PDB entry 2I4U | X-ray diffraction, 1.50 A resolution | chains A and B

== Chain A ==
Molecule: Protease
Source organism: Human immunodeficiency virus 1
Notes: EC 3.4.23.16
UniProt: P03368 (POL_HV1PV); residues 1-99 here correspond to UniProt positions 500-598 (UniProt number = residue number + 499)
Amino-acid sequence (99 residues; numbered 1 to 99; the number before each row is that of its first residue):
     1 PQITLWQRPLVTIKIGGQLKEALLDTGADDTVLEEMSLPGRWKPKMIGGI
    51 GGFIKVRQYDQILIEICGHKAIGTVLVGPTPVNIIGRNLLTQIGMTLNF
Differences from the reference sequence: conflict Met-95 (Cys594 in P03368)
Small-molecule neighbours: DJR ((3r,3as,6ar)-hexahydrofuro[2,3-b]furan-3-yl [(1S,2R)-1-benzyl-2-hydroxy-3-{isobutyl[(4-methoxyphenyl)sulfonyl]amino}propyl]carbamate): Arg-8, Leu-23, Asp-25, Gly-27, Ala-28, Asp-29, Asp-30, Val-32, Ile-47, Gly-48, Gly-49, Ile-50, Leu-76, Pro-81, Val-82, Ile-84

== Chain B ==
Molecule: Protease
Source organism: Human immunodeficiency virus 1
Notes: EC 3.4.23.16
UniProt: P03368 (POL_HV1PV); residues 201-299 here correspond to UniProt positions 500-598 (UniProt number = residue number + 299)
Amino-acid sequence (99 residues; numbered 201 to 299; the number before each row is that of its first residue):
   201 PQITLWQRPLVTIKIGGQLKEALLDTGADDTVLEEMSLPGRWKPKMIGGI
   251 GGFIKVRQYDQILIEICGHKAIGTVLVGPTPVNIIGRNLLTQIGMTLNF
Differences from the reference sequence: conflict Met-295 (Cys594 in P03368)
Small-molecule neighbours: DJR ((3r,3as,6ar)-hexahydrofuro[2,3-b]furan-3-yl [(1S,2R)-1-benzyl-2-hydroxy-3-{isobutyl[(4-methoxyphenyl)sulfonyl]amino}propyl]carbamate): Leu-223, Asp-225, Gly-227, Ala-228, Asp-229, Asp-230, Val-232, Ile-247, Gly-248, Gly-249, Ile-250, Pro-281, Val-282, Ile-284

== How chain A and chain B interact ==
Pairs across the interface (99; chain A residue first):
  Pro-1(A) with Asn-298(B); Phe-299(B), hydrogen bond (backbone-backbone)
  Gln-2(A) with Thr-296(B), hydrogen bond; Leu-297(B); Asn-298(B), hydrogen bond
  Ile-3(A) with Thr-296(B); Leu-297(B), hydrogen bond (backbone-backbone); Phe-299(B), hydrophobic
  Leu-5(A) with Thr-226(B); Arg-287(B), hydrogen bond (backbone-side chain); Leu-290(B), hydrophobic; Thr-291(B); Met-295(B)
  Trp-6(A) with Arg-287(B), hydrogen bond (backbone-side chain); Thr-291(B)
  Gln-7(A) with Arg-287(B)
  Arg-8(A) with Asp-229(B), salt bridge; Arg-287(B)
  Pro-9(A) with Thr-226(B); Arg-287(B); Leu-297(B), hydrophobic
  Leu-23(A) with Gly-227(B)
  Leu-24(A) with Thr-226(B), hydrogen bond (backbone-side chain); Leu-297(B), hydrophobic
  Asp-25(A) with Asp-225(B); Thr-226(B); Gly-227(B), hydrogen bond (side chain-backbone)
  Thr-26(A) with Leu-205(B); Pro-209(B); Leu-224(B), hydrogen bond (side chain-backbone); Asp-225(B); Thr-226(B), hydrogen bond (backbone-side chain); Leu-297(B)
  Gly-27(A) with Leu-223(B); Leu-224(B); Asp-225(B), hydrogen bond (backbone-side chain)
  Asp-29(A) with Arg-208(B), salt bridge
  Ile-47(A) with Ile-250(B), hydrophobic
  Gly-49(A) with Ile-250(B); Pro-281(B)
  Ile-50(A) with Ile-247(B), hydrophobic; Gly-249(B); Ile-250(B), hydrogen bond (backbone-backbone); Gly-251(B), hydrogen bond (backbone-backbone); Gly-252(B); Ile-254(B), hydrophobic; Thr-280(B); Ile-284(B), hydrophobic
  Gly-51(A) with Gly-251(B); Gly-252(B); Ile-254(B)
  Gly-52(A) with Ile-250(B); Gly-251(B)
  Ile-54(A) with Ile-250(B); Gly-251(B)
  Cys-67(A) with Phe-299(B), hydrophobic
  Thr-80(A) with Ile-250(B)
  Pro-81(A) with Gly-249(B); Ile-250(B)
  Arg-87(A) with Leu-205(B), hydrogen bond (side chain-backbone); Trp-206(B), hydrogen bond (side chain-backbone); Gln-207(B), hydrogen bond (side chain-backbone); Arg-208(B); Pro-209(B)
  Leu-90(A) with Leu-205(B), hydrophobic
  Thr-91(A) with Leu-205(B); Trp-206(B)
  Gln-92(A) with Trp-206(B)
  Gly-94(A) with Asn-298(B); Phe-299(B)
  Met-95(A) with Leu-205(B); Leu-297(B), hydrophobic; Asn-298(B); Phe-299(B), hydrophobic
  Thr-96(A) with Gln-202(B), hydrogen bond; Ile-203(B); Thr-296(B); Leu-297(B); Asn-298(B), hydrogen bond (backbone-backbone)
  Leu-97(A) with Gln-202(B); Ile-203(B), hydrogen bond (backbone-backbone); Leu-224(B), hydrophobic; Thr-226(B); Met-295(B), hydrophobic; Thr-296(B); Leu-297(B), hydrophobic
  Asn-98(A) with Pro-201(B); Gln-202(B), hydrogen bond; Gly-294(B); Met-295(B); Thr-296(B), hydrogen bond (backbone-backbone); Asn-298(B)
  Phe-99(A) with Pro-201(B), hydrogen bond (backbone-backbone); Ile-203(B), hydrophobic; Cys-267(B), hydrophobic; His-269(B); Ile-293(B); Gly-294(B); Met-295(B), hydrophobic
Interface residues without a listed pair, chain A (41 interface residues in all): Thr-4, Val-32, Gly-48, Phe-53, His-69, Pro-79, Ile-84, Ile-93
Interface residues without a listed pair, chain B (37 interface residues in all): Thr-204, Val-232

== Summary ==
The interface between chain A and chain B involves 41 residues on one side and 37 on the other; the contacts
include 22 hydrogen bonds and 2 salt bridges. Among the polar pairs are Arg-8(A)/Asp-229(B),
Asp-29(A)/Arg-208(B) and Gln-2(A)/Thr-296(B).
Both chains are Protease (Human immunodeficiency virus 1). Entry 2I4U (HIV-1 protease with TMC-126) was
determined by X-ray diffraction together with 2I4V, 2I4W, 2I4X and 2I4D from the same study.
